PDB entry 8ZD1 | electron microscopy, 2.60 A resolution | chains A and R of the 5 polymer chains in the assembly

Chain A:
Protein: Guanine nucleotide-binding protein G(s) subunit alpha isoforms short
Source organism: Homo sapiens
Notes: EC 3.6.5.-
UniProt: P63092 (GNAS2_HUMAN); aligned to UniProt positions 26-394 over residues 26-394
Amino-acid sequence (374 residues; numbered 4 to 394; 17 numbers in that range are skipped by the numbering (no residue carries them; nothing is unmodelled there); the number before each row is that of its first residue):
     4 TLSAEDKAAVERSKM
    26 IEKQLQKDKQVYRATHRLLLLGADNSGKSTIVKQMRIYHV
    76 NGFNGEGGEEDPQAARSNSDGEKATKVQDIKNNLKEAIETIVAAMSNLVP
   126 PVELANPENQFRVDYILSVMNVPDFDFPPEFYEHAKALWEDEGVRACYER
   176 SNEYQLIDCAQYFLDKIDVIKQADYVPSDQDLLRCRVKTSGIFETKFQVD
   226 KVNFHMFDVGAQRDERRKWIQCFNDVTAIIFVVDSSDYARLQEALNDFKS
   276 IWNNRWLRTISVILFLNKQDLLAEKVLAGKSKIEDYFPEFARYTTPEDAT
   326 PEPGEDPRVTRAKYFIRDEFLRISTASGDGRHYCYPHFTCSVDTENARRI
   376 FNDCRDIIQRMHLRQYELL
Not modelled in the structure: 76-211
Sequence notes: expression tag (4-18); conflict Asp49 (Gly in P63092), Asn50 (Glu in P63092), Tyr63 (Leu in P63092), Lys213 (Leu203 in P63092), Ala236 (Gly226 in P63092), Asp259 (Ala249 in P63092), Asp262 (Ser252 in P63092), Ala264 (Asn in P63092), Asp272 (Leu in P63092), Ser366 (Ala in P63092), Ala372 (Ile in P63092), Ile375 (Val in P63092)

Chain R:
Protein: G-protein coupled receptor 4
Source organism: Xenopus tropicalis
UniProt: A0A6I8PUB9 (A0A6I8PUB9_XENTR); residue numbers follow UniProt; this construct covers 13-301
Amino-acid sequence (289 residues; each row starts with the number of its first residue):
    13 SGLDSVLPPSLYALVFTLGLPANLLALWAAWLQVRKGRELGVYLLNLSLS
    63 DLLLICALPPWTDYYLRRDVWGYGPGACRLFGFVFYTNLYVGAAFLSCVS
   113 ADRYLAVAHPLRFPGARPIRSAAAVSALIWMLELAANAPPLLAEAIHRDR
   163 YNHTFCYESYPLSGRGAALANVGRVLAGFLLPWGVMMLCYAGLLRALRGS
   213 ASCEQRERRRVRRLALGLPCVALLCYGPYHALLLLRSLVFLVGGGSVDAG
   263 GGCALEERLFPAYHASLALATLNCLADPALYCLACPGAR
Not modelled in the structure: 255-262
Sequence notes: conflict Ala155 (Gly in A0A6I8PUB9)
Cystine bridges: Cys90-Cys168

How chain A and chain R interact:
Contacting residue pairs - 43 pairs, chain A then chain R:
  Gln31(A) with Arg129(R)
  His41(A) with Leu123(R)
  Asp225(A) with Arg124(R), hydrogen bond (backbone-side chain)
  Val227(A) with Arg124(R)
  Tyr358(A) with Ala213(R), hydrogen bond (side chain-backbone)
  Tyr360(A) with Ser214(R)
  Phe376(A) with Leu123(R), hydrophobic
  Arg380(A) with Ala120(R), hydrogen bond (side chain-backbone); Pro122(R); Leu123(R)
  Asp381(A) with Ser212(R); Ala213(R), hydrogen bond (side chain-backbone); Ser214(R), hydrogen bond
  Ile383(A) with Pro122(R); Leu123(R), hydrophobic
  Gln384(A) with Val119(R), hydrogen bond (side chain-backbone); Pro122(R); Ala208(R); Ser212(R)
  Arg385(A) with Ser214(R); Cys215(R)
  His387(A) with Ala118(R), hydrogen bond (side chain-backbone); Pro122(R); Phe125(R)
  Leu388(A) with Val119(R), hydrophobic; Cys215(R), hydrophobic
  Tyr391(A) with Glu51(R), hydrogen bond; Leu52(R); Asp114(R); Arg115(R), hydrogen bond (backbone-side chain); Ala118(R); Pro126(R)
  Glu392(A) with Gln45(R); Arg115(R); Cys297(R); Gly299(R); Ala300(R), hydrogen bond (side chain-backbone)
  Leu393(A) with Leu205(R), hydrophobic; Val223(R); Leu226(R)
  Leu394(A) with Glu219(R); Val223(R), hydrophobic; Pro298(R)
Other interface residues (no listed pair), chain A (22 interface residues in all): Gln35, Lys226, Cys379, Gln390
Other interface residues (no listed pair), chain R (32 interface residues in all): Arg50, Leu56, Leu209, Arg222, Tyr293

In short:
22 residues of chain A face 32 of chain R across their interface, with 10 hydrogen bonds. Polar pairs include
Asp225(A)-Arg124(R), Tyr358(A)-Ala213(R) and Arg380(A)-Ala120(R).
Chain A is Guanine nucleotide-binding protein G(s) subunit alpha isoforms short (Homo sapiens) and chain R is
G-protein coupled receptor 4 (Xenopus tropicalis); the structure, Cryo-EM structure of the xGPR4-Gs complex in
pH6.2, was determined by electron microscopy together with 8ZF6, 8ZF9, 8ZFA, 8ZFC and 9JVG from the same
study.
